Entry 1KC6 (X-ray diffraction, 2.60 A resolution); this record covers chains E and A of the 4 polymer chains in the assembly.

# Chain E
Molecule: 12-nt DNA strand
Sequence (12 nucleotides; numbered 2 to 13; the number before each row is that of its first residue):
     2 CCGGTCGACCGG
Bound ions: Na+: DG8 (shared with 2 residues of chain B)

# Chain A
Name: Type II restriction enzyme hincii
Organism: Haemophilus influenzae
Notes: EC 3.1.21.4
Reference sequence: P17743 (T2C2_HAEIN); residues 2-258 here correspond to UniProt positions 1-257 (UniProt number = residue number - 1)
Amino-acid sequence (257 residues; row label = number of the first residue in the row):
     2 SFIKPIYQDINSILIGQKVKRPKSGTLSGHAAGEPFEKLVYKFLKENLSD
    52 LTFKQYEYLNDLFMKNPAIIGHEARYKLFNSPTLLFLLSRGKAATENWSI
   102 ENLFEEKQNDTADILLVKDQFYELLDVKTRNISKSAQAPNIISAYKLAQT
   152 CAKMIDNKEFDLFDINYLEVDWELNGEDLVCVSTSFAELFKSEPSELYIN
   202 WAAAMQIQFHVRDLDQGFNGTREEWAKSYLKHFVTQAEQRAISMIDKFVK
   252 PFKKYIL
Unresolved in the structure: 24-31
Bound ions: Na+: Asp127, Ile142 (shared with 1 residue of chain F)

# Interface between chain E and chain A
Residue-residue contacts (18; chain E residue first):
  DG4(E) with Gln138(A), base contact; Tyr199(A), phosphate contact; Asn201(A), sugar contact
  DG5(E) with Gln138(A), hydrogen bond to the base; Asn201(A), hydrogen bond to the base; Ala203(A), phosphate contact; Ala204(A), base contact; Gln209(A), hydrogen bond to the base; Arg241(A), salt bridge to the phosphate; Lys248(A), salt bridge to the phosphate
  DT6(E) with Ala203(A), base contact; Ala204(A), base contact
  DG8(E) with Gln109(A), base contact
  DA9(E) with Gln109(A), hydrogen bond to the base
  DC10(E) with Gln109(A), sugar contact
  DC11(E) with Lys108(A), salt bridge to the phosphate
  DG12(E) with Lys108(A), phosphate contact
  DG13(E) with Lys93(A), hydrogen bond to the phosphate
Interface residues without a listed pair, chain E (10 interface residues in all): DC3
Interface residues without a listed pair, chain A (14 interface residues in all): Arg91, Gly92, Ala95

# Summary
The interface between chain E and chain A involves 10 residues on one side and 14 on the other; the contacts
include 5 hydrogen bonds and 3 salt bridges. Among the polar pairs are DG5(E)-Gln138(A), DG5(E)-Asn201(A) and
DG5(E)-Gln209(A). Asp127(A) and Ile142(A) form the Na+ site.
Here chain E is a 12-nt DNA strand and chain A is Type II restriction enzyme hincii (Haemophilus influenzae).
Entry 1KC6 (HincII Bound to Cognate DNA) was determined by X-ray diffraction.
